PDB entry 7UZX | electron microscopy, 3.49 A resolution | chains B and H of the 9 polymer chains in the assembly

== Chain B ==
Protein: CRISPR system Cms endoribonuclease Csm3
Organism: Staphylococcus epidermidis RP62A
UniProt: Q5HK91 (Q5HK91_STAEQ); residue numbers follow UniProt; this construct covers 1-214
Sequence (214 residues; numbered 1 to 214; the number before each row is that of its first residue):
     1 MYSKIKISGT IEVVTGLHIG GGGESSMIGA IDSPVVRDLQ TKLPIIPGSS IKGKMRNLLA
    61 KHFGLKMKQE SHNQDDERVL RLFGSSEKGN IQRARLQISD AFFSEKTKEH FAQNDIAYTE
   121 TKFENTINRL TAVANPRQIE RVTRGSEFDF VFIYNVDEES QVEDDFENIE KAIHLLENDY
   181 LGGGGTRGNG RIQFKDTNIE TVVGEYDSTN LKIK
Disordered / not traced: 1, 24-31, 64-75

== Chain H ==
Protein: CRISPR system Cms protein Csm4
Organism: Staphylococcus epidermidis RP62A
UniProt: Q5HK92 (Q5HK92_STAEQ); residue numbers follow UniProt; this construct covers 1-304
Sequence (304 residues; each row starts with the number of its first residue):
     1 MTLATKVFKL SFKTPVHFGK KRLSDGEMTI TADTLFSALF IETLQLGKDT DWLLNDLIIS
    61 DTFPYENELY YLPKPLIKID SKEEDNHKAF KKLKYVPVHH YNQYLNGELS AEDATDLNDI
   121 FNIGYFSLQT KVSLIAQETD SSADSEPYSV GTFTFEPEAG LYFIAKGSEE TLDHLNNIMT
   181 ALQYSGLGGK RNAGYGQFEY EIINNQQLSK LLNQNGKHSI LLSTAMAKKE EIESALKEAR
   241 YILTKRSGFV QSTNYSEMLV KKSDFYSFSS GSVFKNIFNG DIFNVGHNGK HPVYRYAKPL
   301 WLEV
Disordered / not traced: 1-4, 78-84

== How chain B and chain H interact ==
Contacting residue pairs - 33 pairs, chain B then chain H:
  Y2(B) with Q45(H), hydrogen bond; L46(H), hydrophobic
  K4(B) with E42(H), salt bridge; Q45(H); A181(H); Y184(H); S185(H), hydrogen bond
  G21(B) with T130(H)
  L39(B) with Y125(H), hydrophobic; F126(H); S127(H)
  Q40(B) with Y125(H)
  G48(B) with A193(H)
  S49(B) with K131(H), hydrogen bond; A193(H)
  K52(B) with N192(H)
  S86(B) with E257(H)
  I91(B) with S252(H); Y255(H); E257(H)
  R93(B) with R191(H)
  A94(B) with N192(H)
  Q97(B) with Y184(H); N192(H), hydrogen bond; Q197(H)
  I98(B) with A193(H); G194(H), hydrogen bond (backbone-backbone)
  S99(B) with G194(H); Q197(H)
  D100(B) with G194(H); Y195(H)
  V202(B) with Y184(H), hydrophobic
  V203(B) with Y184(H), hydrophobic
Also at the interface, not in a pair above, chain B (22 interface residues in all): P47, L96, F102, I153
Also at the interface, not in a pair above, chain H (23 interface residues in all): K13, P15, T180

== Summary ==
22 residues of chain B and 23 residues of chain H are in contact, with 5 hydrogen bonds and 1 salt bridge.
Polar pairs include K4(B)-E42(H), Y2(B)-Q45(H) and K4(B)-S185(H).
Chain B is CRISPR system Cms endoribonuclease Csm3 and chain H is CRISPR system Cms protein Csm4, both from
Staphylococcus epidermidis RP62A; the structure, Staphylococcus epidermidis RP62a CRISPR effector subcomplex
with non-self target RNA bound, was determined by electron microscopy, deposited together with 7UZW, 7UZY,
7UZZ, 7V00, 7V01 and 7V02.
